PDB entry 6CNB | electron microscopy, 4.10 A resolution (low resolution: residue-level contacts below are approximate; hydrogen-bond / salt-bridge calls are withheld) | chains R and S of the 21 polymer chains in the assembly

# Chain R
Protein: Transcription factor IIIB 70 kDa subunit, TATA-box-binding protein
From: Saccharomyces cerevisiae (strain ATCC 204508 / S288c)
Reference sequence: chimeric construct of P29056, P13393: residues 1-382 from P29056 (TF3B_YEAST) positions 1-382 (same numbers); residues 387-566 from P13393 positions 61-240 (UniProt number = residue number - 326); residues 578-736 from P29056 (TF3B_YEAST) positions 438-596 (UniProt number = residue number - 140)
Amino-acid sequence (736 residues; numbered 1 to 736; the number before each row is that of its first residue):
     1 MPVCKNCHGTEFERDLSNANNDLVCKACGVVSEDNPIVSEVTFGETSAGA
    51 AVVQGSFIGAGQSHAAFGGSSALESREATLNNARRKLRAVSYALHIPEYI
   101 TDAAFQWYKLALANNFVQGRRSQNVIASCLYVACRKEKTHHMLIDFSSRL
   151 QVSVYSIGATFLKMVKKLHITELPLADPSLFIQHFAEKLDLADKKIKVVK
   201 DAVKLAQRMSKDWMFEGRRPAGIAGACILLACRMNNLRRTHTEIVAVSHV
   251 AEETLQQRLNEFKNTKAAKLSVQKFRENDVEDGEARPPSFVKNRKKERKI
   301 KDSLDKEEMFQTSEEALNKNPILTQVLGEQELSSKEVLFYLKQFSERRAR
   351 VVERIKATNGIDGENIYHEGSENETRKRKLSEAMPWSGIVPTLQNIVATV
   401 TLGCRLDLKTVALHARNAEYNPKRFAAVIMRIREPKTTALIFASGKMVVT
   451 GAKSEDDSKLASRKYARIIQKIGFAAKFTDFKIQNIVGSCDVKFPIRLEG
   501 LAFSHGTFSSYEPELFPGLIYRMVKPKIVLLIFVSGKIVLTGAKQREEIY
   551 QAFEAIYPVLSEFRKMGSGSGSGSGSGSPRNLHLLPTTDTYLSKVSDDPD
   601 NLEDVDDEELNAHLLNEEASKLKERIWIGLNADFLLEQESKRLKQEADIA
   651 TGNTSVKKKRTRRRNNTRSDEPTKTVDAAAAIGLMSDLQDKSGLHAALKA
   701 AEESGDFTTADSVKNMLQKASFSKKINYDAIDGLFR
Not modelled in the structure: 42-71, 298-386, 567-575, 651-736
Sequence notes: linker (383-386, 567-577); engineered mutation Ser578 (Cys438 in P29056)
Bound ions: Zn2+: Cys4, Cys7, Cys25, Cys28
Curated features (UniProtKB/Swiss-Prot):
  - zinc finger: Met1 to Glu33 (TFIIB-type)
  - binding site (Zn(2+)): Cys4, Cys7, Cys25, Cys28
  - modified residue: Ser381 (Phosphoserine)

# Chain S
Protein: Transcription factor TFIIIB component B''
From: Saccharomyces cerevisiae (strain ATCC 204508 / S288c)
Reference sequence: P46678 (TFC5_YEAST); the construct has insertions or renumbered stretches relative to UniProt, so the offset changes along the chain: -39 to 276 = UniProt 1-316; 360-594 = UniProt 360-594
Amino-acid sequence (594 residues; each row starts with the number of its first residue; note: 40 numbers in that range are skipped by the numbering (no residue carries them; nothing is unmodelled there); numbers below 1 keep their minus sign (Met-39 is residue -39); X marks 43 residues of unknown identity (built as UNK)):
   -39 MSSIVNKSGTRFAPKVRQRRAATGGTPTPKPRTPQLFIPESKEIEEDNSD
    11 NDKGVDENETAIVEKPSLVGERSLEGFTLTGTNGHDNEIGDEGPIDASTQ
    61 NPKADVIEDNVTLKPAPLQTHRDQKVPRSSRLASLSKDNESRPSFKPSFL
   111 DSSSNSNGTARRLSTISNKLPKKIRLGSITENDMNLKTFKRHRVLGKPSS
   161 AKKPAGAHRISIVSKISPPTAMTDSLDRNEFSSETSTSREADENENYVIS
   211 KVKDIPKKVRDGESAKYFIDEENFTMAELCKPNFPIGQISENFEKSKMAK
   261 KAKLEKRRHLRELRMRXXXXXXXXXXXXXXXXXXXXXXXXXXXXXXXXXX
   311 XXXXXXXXX
   360 TAIQLKLNPDGTMAIDEETMVVDRHKNASIENEYKEKVDENPFANLYNYG
   410 SYGRGSYTDPWTVEEMIKFYKALSMWGTDFNLISQLYPYRSRKQVKAKFV
   460 NEEKKRPILIELALRSKLPPNFDEYCCEIKKNIGTVADFNEKLIELQNEH
   510 KHHMKEIEEAKNTAKEEDQTAQRLNDANLNKKGSGGIMTNDLKVYRKTEV
   560 VLGTIDDLKRKKLKERNNDDNEDNEGSEEEPEIDQ
Not modelled in the structure: -39 to 276, 534-594
Curated features (UniProtKB/Swiss-Prot):
  - modified residue (Phosphoserine): Ser9, Ser138

# How chain R and chain S interact
Contacting residue pairs - 60 pairs, chain R then chain S:
  Met142(R) with Tyr408(S)
  Ile144(R) with Tyr408(S)
  Ser148(R) with Tyr406(S)
  Leu150(R) with Tyr411(S)
  Gln151(R) with Tyr411(S)
  Val152(R) with Tyr411(S)
  Ser153(R) with Tyr411(S)
  Val154(R) with Tyr408(S)
  Arg219(R) with Tyr408(S)
  Glu243(R) with Phe402(S)
  Val245(R) with Leu405(S)
  Ala246(R) with Phe402(S); Leu405(S)
  His249(R) with Tyr406(S); Asn407(S); Tyr408(S)
  Val250(R) with Asn407(S)
  Ala251(R) with Asn407(S)
  Arg416(R) with Gly436(S); Thr437(S); Lys476(S)
  Asn417(R) with Thr437(S)
  Ala418(R) with Asp438(S)
  Glu419(R) with Thr437(S); Asp438(S); Phe439(S); Arg451(S)
  Asn421(R) with Asn440(S)
  Arg431(R) with Thr437(S); Phe439(S); Phe458(S)
  Arg433(R) with Glu470(S); Leu473(S)
  Lys436(R) with Glu462(S)
  Leu622(R) with Glu483(S); Glu487(S)
  Lys623(R) with Trp435(S)
  Arg625(R) with Ile492(S); Thr494(S); Val495(S); Ala496(S)
  Ile626(R) with Glu487(S); Ile492(S)
  Ile628(R) with Val495(S); Asn499(S)
  Gly629(R) with Ile492(S); Val495(S)
  Leu630(R) with Gln444(S); Ile492(S)
  Ala632(R) with Asn499(S)
  Leu636(R) with Leu502(S); Gln506(S)
  Glu639(R) with Ile503(S); Gln506(S)
  Ser640(R) with Gln506(S)
  Leu643(R) with Gln506(S); Lys510(S)
  Glu646(R) with Lys510(S)
  Ala647(R) with Met513(S)
  Ala650(R) with Lys520(S)
Also at the interface, not in a pair above, chain R (56 interface residues in all): Asp145, Leu191, Arg233, Asn236, Leu237, Arg238, Arg239, Thr240, His241, Thr242, Gln256, Leu259, Asn260, Lys269, Val272, Gln273, Lys274, Ile649
Also at the interface, not in a pair above, chain S (39 interface residues in all): Ser410, Gly412, Lys455, Arg474, Lys490, Gly493, Glu517

# Overview
The interface between chain R and chain S involves 56 residues on one side and 39 on the other. Cys4(R),
Cys7(R), Cys25(R) and Cys28(R) form the Zn2+ site. UniProt lists 4 Zn2+-binding residues on chain R.
Chain R is Transcription factor IIIB 70 kDa subunit, TATA-box-binding protein and chain S is Transcription
factor TFIIIB component B'', both from Saccharomyces cerevisiae (strain ATCC 204508 / S288c); the structure,
Yeast RNA polymerase III initial transcribing complex, was determined by electron microscopy, deposited
together with 6CNC, 6CND and 6CNF.
